Entry 4HUW (X-ray diffraction, 3.16 A resolution); this record covers chains A and C of the 6 polymer chains in the assembly.

Chain A (and C):
Protein: H-2 class I histocompatibility antigen, D-B alpha chain
Source organism: Mus musculus
Notes: chain C of this document is another copy of the same molecule, construct and numbering; everything in this record applies to it too
UniProtKB: P01899 (HA11_MOUSE); residues 1-280 here correspond to UniProt positions 25-304 (UniProt number = residue number + 24)
Sequence (281 residues; numbered 0 to 280; the number before each row is that of its first residue; numbering starts at 0):
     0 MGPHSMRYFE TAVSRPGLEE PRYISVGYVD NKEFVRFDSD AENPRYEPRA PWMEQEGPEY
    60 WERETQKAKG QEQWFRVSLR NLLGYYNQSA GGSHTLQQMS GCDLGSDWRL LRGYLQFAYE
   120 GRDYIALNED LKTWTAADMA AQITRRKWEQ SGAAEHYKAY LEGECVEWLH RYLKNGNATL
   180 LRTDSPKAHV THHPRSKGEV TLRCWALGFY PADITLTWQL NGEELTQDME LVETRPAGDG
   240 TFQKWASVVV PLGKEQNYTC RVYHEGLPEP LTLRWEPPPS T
Not modelled in the structure: 0, 278-280
Sequence notes: initiating methionine (0)
Disulfide bonds: Cys-101/Cys-164, Cys-203/Cys-259
From the paper describing this entry:
  - conformationally variable residues (side-chain flip): His-155
  - mutagenesis - H155A: decreased stability in response to NP366

Chain A / chain C interface:
Residue-residue contacts (6):
  Asn-86(A) with Ala-89(C); Gly-91(C)
  Ser-88(A) with Ala-89(C)
  Ala-89(A) with Asn-86(C)
  Gly-90(A) with Asn-86(C)
  Gly-91(A) with Asn-86(C)
Also at the interface, not in a pair above, chain A (6 interface residues in all): Gln-87
Also at the interface, not in a pair above, chain C (6 interface residues in all): Gln-87, Ser-88, Gly-90

Summary:
The chain A/chain C interface involves 6 residues from each chain. From the paper: H155A of chain A reduces
stability in response to NP366; conformational variability at His-155(A).
Chain A and chain C are both H-2 class I histocompatibility antigen, D-B alpha chain (Mus musculus); the
structure, Crystal Structure of H2Db-NPM6T, was determined by X-ray diffraction, deposited together with 4HUU,
4HUV, 4HUX and 4HV8.
